PDB entry 5A2T | electron microscopy, 5.60 A resolution (low resolution: residue-level contacts below are approximate; hydrogen-bond / salt-bridge calls are withheld) | chains C and Z of the 26 polymer chains in the assembly

# Chain C
Name: Coat protein
Organism: Bamboo mosaic virus
UniProtKB: O37178 (O37178_9VIRU); numbering as in UniProt (aligned over 39-242)
Amino-acid sequence (204 residues; numbered 39 to 242; the number before each row is that of its first residue):
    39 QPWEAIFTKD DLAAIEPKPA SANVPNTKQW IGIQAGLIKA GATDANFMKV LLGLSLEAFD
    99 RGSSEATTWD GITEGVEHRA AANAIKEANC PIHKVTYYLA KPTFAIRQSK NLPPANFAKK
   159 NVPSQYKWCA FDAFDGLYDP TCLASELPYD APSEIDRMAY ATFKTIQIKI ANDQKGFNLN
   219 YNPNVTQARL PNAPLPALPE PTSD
What the authors report for this chain:
  - binding site for Bamboo mosaic virus (chain Z): Arg99, Lys132, Lys157, Lys213

# Chain Z
Molecule: Bamboo mosaic virus
Organism: Bamboo mosaic virus
Sequence (125 nucleotides; numbered 39 to 163; the number before each row is that of its first residue):
    39 UUUUUUUUUU UUUUUUUUUU UUUUUUUUUU UUUUUUUUUU UUUUUUUUUU UUUUUUUUUU
    99 UUUUUUUUUU UUUUUUUUUU UUUUUUUUUU UUUUUUUUUU UUUUUUUUUU UUUUUUUUUU
   159 UUUUU

# Chain C / chain Z interface
Pairs across the interface - 26 pairs, chain C then chain Z:
  Ala60(C) with U114(Z)
  Arg99(C) with U110(Z)
  Ser101(C) with U110(Z)
  Ser102(C) with U110(Z)
  Glu103(C) with U108(Z); U109(Z); U110(Z)
  Pro129(C) with U111(Z); U112(Z)
  His131(C) with U111(Z)
  Lys132(C) with U112(Z); U113(Z); U114(Z)
  Asn154(C) with U110(Z)
  Lys157(C) with U109(Z)
  Lys158(C) with U110(Z)
  Gln163(C) with U152(Z)
  Asp170(C) with U111(Z)
  Gln205(C) with U110(Z); U111(Z)
  Ile208(C) with U109(Z); U110(Z)
  Gln212(C) with U109(Z); U110(Z)
  Lys213(C) with U111(Z); U112(Z)
Other interface residues (no listed pair), chain C (21 interface residues in all): Asn61, Asn127, Ile193, Ala209
Other interface residues (no listed pair), chain Z (10 interface residues in all): U153, U154

# Summary
The interface between chain C and chain Z involves 21 residues on one side and 10 on the other. The paper
reports a binding site for Bamboo mosaic virus (chain Z) at Arg99(C), Lys132(C) and Lys157(C) among others.
Chain C is Coat protein and chain Z is Bamboo mosaic virus, both from Bamboo mosaic virus; the structure, The
Molecular Basis for Flexibility in the Flexible Filamentous Plant Viruses, was determined by electron
microscopy.
